8GXX - chains A and F of the 12 polymer chains in the assembly; structure by electron microscopy, 3.00 A resolution.

[Chain A]
Name: V-type ATP synthase alpha chain
Organism: Thermus thermophilus HB8
Notes: EC 7.1.2.2
UniProt: Q56403 (VATA_THET8); residues 1-578 here = UniProt positions 1-578
Sequence (578 residues; row label = number of the first residue in the row):
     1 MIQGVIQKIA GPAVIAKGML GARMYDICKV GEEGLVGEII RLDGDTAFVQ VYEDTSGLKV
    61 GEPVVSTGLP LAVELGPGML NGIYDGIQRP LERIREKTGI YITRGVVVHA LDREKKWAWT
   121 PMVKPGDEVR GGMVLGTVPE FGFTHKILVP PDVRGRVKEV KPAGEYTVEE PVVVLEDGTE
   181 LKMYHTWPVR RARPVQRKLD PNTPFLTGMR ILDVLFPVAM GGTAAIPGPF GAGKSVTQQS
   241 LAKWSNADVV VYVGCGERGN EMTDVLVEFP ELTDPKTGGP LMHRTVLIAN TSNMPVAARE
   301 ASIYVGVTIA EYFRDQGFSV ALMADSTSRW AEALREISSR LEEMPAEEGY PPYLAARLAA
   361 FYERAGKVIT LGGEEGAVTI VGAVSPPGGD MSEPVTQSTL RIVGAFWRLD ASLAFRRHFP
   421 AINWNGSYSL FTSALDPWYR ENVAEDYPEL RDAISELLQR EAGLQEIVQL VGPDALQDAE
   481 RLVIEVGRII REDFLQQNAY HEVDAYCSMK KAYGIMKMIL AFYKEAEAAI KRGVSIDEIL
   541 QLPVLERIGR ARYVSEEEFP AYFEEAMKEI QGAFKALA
Construct notes: conflict Ala232 (Ser in Q56403), Ser235 (Thr in Q56403)
Ion coordination: Mg2+: Ser235 (together with ADP)
Ligand contacts: ADP (adenosine-5'-diphosphate): Met209, Pro229, Phe230, Gly231, Ala232, Gly233, Lys234, Ser235, Val236, Glu261, Phe419, Pro420, Gln497, Asn498, Ala499, Tyr500
From the paper describing this entry:
  - binding site for the ligand ATP: Lys234, Ser235, Val236

[Chain F]
Name: V-type ATP synthase beta chain
Organism: Thermus thermophilus HB8
UniProt: Q56404 (VATB_THET8); numbering as in UniProt (aligned over 1-478)
Sequence (478 residues; numbered 1 to 478; the number before each row is that of its first residue):
     1 MDLLKKEYTG ITYISGPLLF VENAKDLAYG AIVDIKDGTG RVRGGQVIEV SEEYAVIQVF
    61 EETTGLDLAT TSVSLVEDVA RLGVSKEMLG RRFNGIGKPI DGLPPITPEK RLPITGLPLN
   121 PVARRKPEQF IQTGISTIDV MNTLVRGQKL PIFSGSGLPA NEIAAQIARQ ATVRPDLSGE
   181 GEKEEPFAVV FAAMGITQRE LSYFIQEFER TGALSRSVLF LNKADDPTIE RILTPRMALT
   241 VAEYLAFEHD YHVLVILTDM TNYCEALREI GAAREEIPGR RGYPGYMYTD LATIYERAGV
   301 VEGKKGSVTQ IPILSMPDDD RTHPIPDLTG YITEGQIQLS RELHRKGIYP PIDPLPSLSR
   361 LMNNGVGKGK TREDHKQVSD QLYSAYANGV DIRKLVAIIG EDALTENDRR YLQFADAFER
   421 FFINQGQQNR SIEESLQIAW ALLSMLPQGE LKRISKDHIG KYYGQKLEEI WGAPQALD
Unresolved in the structure: 1, 473-478
Ligand contacts: ADP (adenosine-5'-diphosphate): Leu358, Ser359, Arg360, Asn363
From the paper describing this entry:
  - binding site for the ligand ATP: Arg360

[Interface between chain A and chain F]
Residue-residue contacts (116):
  Gln7(A) - Ser51(F)
  Gln7(A) - Glu52(F)  hydrogen bond (backbone-backbone)
  Lys8(A) - Glu49(F)  salt bridge
  Lys8(A) - Val50(F)
  Lys8(A) - Ser51(F)
  Ile9(A) - Tyr29(F)
  Ile9(A) - Glu49(F)
  Ile9(A) - Val50(F)  hydrogen bond (backbone-backbone)
  Ala10(A) - Glu49(F)
  Gly11(A) - Tyr29(F)  hydrogen bond (backbone-side chain)
  Lys17(A) - Glu52(F)  salt bridge
  Thr55(A) - Tyr29(F)
  Ser56(A) - Tyr29(F)
  Ser56(A) - Val79(F)
  Gly57(A) - Ala28(F)
  Gly57(A) - Tyr29(F)  hydrogen bond (backbone-backbone)
  Leu58(A) - Ala28(F)
  Leu58(A) - Tyr29(F)  hydrogen bond (backbone-backbone)
  Lys59(A) - Ala28(F)
  Lys59(A) - Asp78(F)  salt bridge
  Val60(A) - Lys25(F)
  Val60(A) - Val50(F)  hydrophobic
  Val60(A) - Glu52(F)
  Ile83(A) - Val122(F)  hydrophobic
  Leu91(A) - Asn120(F)  hydrogen bond (backbone-side chain)
  Leu91(A) - Val122(F)  hydrophobic
  Ile94(A) - Asn120(F)
  Arg95(A) - Val122(F)
  Arg95(A) - Ala123(F)
  Arg95(A) - Glu302(F)  salt bridge
  Ile100(A) - Leu119(F)
  Ile100(A) - Asn120(F)  hydrogen bond (backbone-backbone)
  Ile100(A) - Ala123(F)
  Ile100(A) - Val301(F)  hydrophobic
  Ile100(A) - Lys304(F)
  Tyr101(A) - Leu117(F)
  Tyr101(A) - Pro118(F)
  Tyr101(A) - Leu119(F)  hydrophobic
  Tyr101(A) - Phe247(F)
  Ile102(A) - Leu117(F)
  Ile102(A) - Pro118(F)  hydrogen bond (backbone-backbone)
  Thr103(A) - Leu117(F)
  Gly228(A) - Tyr331(F)  hydrogen bond (backbone-side chain)
  Pro229(A) - Tyr331(F)
  Phe230(A) - Arg321(F)
  Phe230(A) - Asp327(F)
  Phe230(A) - Gly330(F)
  Phe230(A) - Tyr331(F)
  Phe230(A) - Gln336(F)
  Phe230(A) - Arg360(F)
  Gly231(A) - Leu358(F)
  Gly231(A) - Arg360(F)
  Gly256(A) - Tyr288(F)  hydrogen bond (backbone-side chain)
  Glu257(A) - Tyr288(F)
  Arg258(A) - Gly330(F)  hydrogen bond (side chain-backbone)
  Arg258(A) - Tyr331(F)  hydrogen bond (side chain-backbone)
  Arg258(A) - Ile332(F)  hydrogen bond (side chain-backbone)
  Arg258(A) - Thr333(F)  hydrogen bond (side chain-backbone)
  Arg258(A) - Arg360(F)
  Gly259(A) - Glu296(F)  hydrogen bond (backbone-side chain)
  Asn260(A) - Arg124(F)
  Asn260(A) - Lys149(F)
  Asn260(A) - Glu334(F)  hydrogen bond
  Thr263(A) - Pro121(F)
  Thr263(A) - Arg124(F)
  Asp264(A) - Lys126(F)
  Leu266(A) - Val122(F)  hydrophobic
  Glu268(A) - Lys126(F)  salt bridge
  Thr291(A) - Pro121(F)
  Ser292(A) - Ala292(F)
  Ser292(A) - Glu296(F)  hydrogen bond
  Asn293(A) - Pro118(F)
  Asn293(A) - Glu296(F)
  Arg299(A) - Tyr288(F)
  Arg299(A) - Thr289(F)
  Arg329(A) - Tyr288(F)  hydrogen bond
  Arg329(A) - Tyr331(F)
  Glu332(A) - Gly285(F)
  Glu332(A) - Tyr288(F)
  Arg335(A) - Gly279(F)
  Glu336(A) - Tyr286(F)
  Glu336(A) - Thr289(F)  hydrogen bond
  Ser339(A) - Glu276(F)  hydrogen bond
  Ser339(A) - Ile277(F)  hydrogen bond (side chain-backbone)
  Arg340(A) - Glu276(F)  salt bridge
  Arg340(A) - Tyr286(F)
  Glu348(A) - Arg280(F)  salt bridge
  Gly349(A) - Ile277(F)
  Ser385(A) - Tyr331(F)
  Pro386(A) - Tyr331(F)  hydrogen bond (backbone-side chain)
  Pro387(A) - Arg280(F)
  Pro387(A) - Asp327(F)
  Gly388(A) - Thr322(F)
  Gly388(A) - Asp327(F)  hydrogen bond (backbone-side chain)
  Asp390(A) - Arg280(F)  salt bridge
  Phe415(A) - Arg321(F)
  Phe415(A) - Leu355(F)
  Arg416(A) - Ala387(F)
  Arg416(A) - Asp391(F)  salt bridge
  Arg416(A) - Arg453(F)
  Arg417(A) - Asn142(F)
  Arg417(A) - Pro354(F)
  Arg417(A) - Leu355(F)  hydrogen bond (side chain-backbone)
  Arg417(A) - Ser357(F)  hydrogen bond (side chain-backbone)
  Arg417(A) - Leu358(F)
  Arg417(A) - Tyr383(F)  hydrogen bond
  Arg417(A) - Arg453(F)
  Gln469(A) - Ile398(F)
  Asp474(A) - Ala403(F)
  Gln496(A) - Arg453(F)
  Tyr500(A) - Asn363(F)
  Glu546(A) - Lys452(F)
  Arg550(A) - Leu451(F)  hydrogen bond (side chain-backbone)
  Arg550(A) - Lys452(F)
  Arg550(A) - Ile454(F)  hydrogen bond (side chain-backbone)
  Arg550(A) - Lys456(F)
Also at the interface, not in a pair above, chain A (75 interface residues in all): Glu92, Lys234, Met262, Val267, Met294, Val296, Ser338, Glu343, Pro345, Gly389, His418, Leu470, Val471, Gly472, Pro473, Tyr553
Also at the interface, not in a pair above, chain F (69 interface residues in all): Asp26, Ile48, Met141, Glu243, Pro278, Thr293, Pro326, Pro356, Leu395, Ile399

[Summary]
75 residues of chain A and 69 residues of chain F are in contact, with 28 hydrogen bonds and 9 salt bridges.
Polar pairs include Lys8(A)-Glu49(F), Lys17(A)-Glu52(F) and Lys59(A)-Asp78(F). ADP is bound between chain A
and chain F. From the paper: a binding site for the ligand ATP at Lys234(A), Ser235(A) and Arg360(F) among
others.
Here chain A is V-type ATP synthase alpha chain and chain F is V-type ATP synthase beta chain, both from
Thermus thermophilus HB8. Entry 8GXX (3 nucleotide-bound V1EG of V/A-ATPase from Thermus thermophilus) was
determined by electron microscopy together with 8GXU, 8GXW, 8GXY and 8GXZ from the same study.
